4Y80 - chains D and E of the 34 polymer chains in the assembly; structure by X-ray diffraction, 2.50 A resolution.

[Chain D]
Name: Proteasome subunit alpha type-5
Organism: Saccharomyces cerevisiae S288c
Notes: EC 3.4.25.1
UniProt: P32379 (PSA5_YEAST); residues -7 to 252 here correspond to UniProt positions 1-260 (UniProt number = residue number + 8)
Chain sequence (260 residues; numbered -7 to 252; the number before each row is that of its first residue; numbers below 1 keep their minus sign (Met-7 is residue -7)):
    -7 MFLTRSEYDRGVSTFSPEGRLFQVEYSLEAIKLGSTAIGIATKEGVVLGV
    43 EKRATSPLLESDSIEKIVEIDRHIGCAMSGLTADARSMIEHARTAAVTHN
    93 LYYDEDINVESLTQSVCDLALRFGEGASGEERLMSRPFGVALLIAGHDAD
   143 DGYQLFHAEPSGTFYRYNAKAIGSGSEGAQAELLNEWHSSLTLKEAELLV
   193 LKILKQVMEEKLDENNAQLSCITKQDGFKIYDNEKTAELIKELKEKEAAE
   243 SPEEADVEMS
Unresolved in the structure: -7 to 0, 118-124, 243-252

[Chain E]
Name: Proteasome subunit alpha type-6
Organism: Saccharomyces cerevisiae S288c
Notes: EC 3.4.25.1
UniProt: P40302 (PSA6_YEAST); residues 0-233 here correspond to UniProt positions 1-234 (UniProt number = residue number + 1)
Chain sequence (234 residues; each row starts with the number of its first residue; numbering starts at 0):
     0 MFRNNYDGDTVTFSPTGRLFQVEYALEAIKQGSVTVGLRSNTHAVLVALK
    50 RNADELSSYQKKIIKCDEHMGLSLAGLAPDARVLSNYLRQQCNYSSLVFN
   100 RKLAVERAGHLLCDKAQKNTQSYGGRPYGVGLLIIGYDKSGAHLLEFQPS
   150 GNVTELYGTAIGARSQGAKTYLERTLDTFIKIDGNPDELIKAGVEAISQS
   200 LRDESLTVDNLSIAIVGKDTPFTIYDGEAVAKYI
Unresolved in the structure: 0-2
Swiss-Prot annotation at these positions:
  - modified residue: Ser13 (Phosphoserine)
  - cross-link: Lys190 (Glycyl lysine isopeptide (Lys-Gly) (interchain with G-Cter in ubiquitin))

[Chain D / chain E interface]
Contacting residue pairs (43):
  Arg2(D) with Gly7(E)
  Ser5(D) with Arg125(E)
  Thr6(D) with Gly7(E); Gln20(E)
  Phe7(D) with Gln20(E), hydrogen bond (backbone-side chain); Tyr23(E); Ala24(E), hydrophobic; Leu76(E), hydrophobic; Arg125(E); Pro126(E); Gly128(E)
  Ser8(D) with Tyr23(E)
  Pro9(D) with Tyr23(E), hydrophobic; Glu26(E)
  Glu10(D) with Gln30(E)
  Gly11(D) with Tyr23(E); Ala27(E)
  Leu13(D) with Arg125(E)
  Gln106(D) with Arg81(E), hydrogen bond
  Asp110(D) with Arg81(E), salt bridge
  Leu113(D) with Pro78(E), hydrophobic; Asp79(E); Arg125(E)
  Ser153(D) with Pro78(E)
  Gly154(D) with Pro78(E)
  Thr155(D) with Gln59(E)
  Phe156(D) with Gln59(E)
  Tyr157(D) with Arg50(E); Ala52(E); Ser56(E); Ser57(E); Gln59(E)
  Arg158(D) with Ser56(E); Ser57(E), hydrogen bond (backbone-backbone)
  Tyr159(D) with Ala52(E); Asp53(E); Leu55(E); Ser56(E)
  Asn160(D) with Leu55(E), hydrogen bond (backbone-backbone)
  Ala161(D) with Leu55(E)
  Gln172(D) with Asp53(E), hydrogen bond; Leu55(E)
  Leu175(D) with Leu55(E)
Also at the interface, not in a pair above, chain D (26 interface residues in all): Gly3, Glu117, Leu176
Also at the interface, not in a pair above, chain E (26 interface residues in all): Asp6, Asn51, Glu54, Tyr122, Gly123

[In short]
Chain D and chain E each contribute 26 residues to their interface, with 5 hydrogen bonds and 1 salt bridge.
Polar pairs include Asp110(D)-Arg81(E), Phe7(D)-Gln20(E) and Gln106(D)-Arg81(E).
Here chain D is Proteasome subunit alpha type-5 and chain E is Proteasome subunit alpha type-6, both from
Saccharomyces cerevisiae S288c. Entry 4Y80 (Yeast 20S proteasome in complex with Ac-LAI-ep) was determined by
X-ray diffraction, deposited together with 4Y69, 4Y6A, 4Y6V, 4Y6Z, 4Y70, 4Y74 and 34 further entries.
